Entry 6HIV (electron microscopy, 7.80 A resolution (low resolution: residue-level contacts below are approximate; hydrogen-bond / salt-bridge calls are withheld)); this record covers chains DD and CA of the 154 polymer chains in the assembly.

[Chain DD]
Protein: ms51
From: Trypanosoma brucei brucei
UniProt: Q385L8 (Q385L8_TRYB2); residues 1-812 here = UniProt positions 1-812
Chain sequence (812 residues; row label = number of the first residue in the row):
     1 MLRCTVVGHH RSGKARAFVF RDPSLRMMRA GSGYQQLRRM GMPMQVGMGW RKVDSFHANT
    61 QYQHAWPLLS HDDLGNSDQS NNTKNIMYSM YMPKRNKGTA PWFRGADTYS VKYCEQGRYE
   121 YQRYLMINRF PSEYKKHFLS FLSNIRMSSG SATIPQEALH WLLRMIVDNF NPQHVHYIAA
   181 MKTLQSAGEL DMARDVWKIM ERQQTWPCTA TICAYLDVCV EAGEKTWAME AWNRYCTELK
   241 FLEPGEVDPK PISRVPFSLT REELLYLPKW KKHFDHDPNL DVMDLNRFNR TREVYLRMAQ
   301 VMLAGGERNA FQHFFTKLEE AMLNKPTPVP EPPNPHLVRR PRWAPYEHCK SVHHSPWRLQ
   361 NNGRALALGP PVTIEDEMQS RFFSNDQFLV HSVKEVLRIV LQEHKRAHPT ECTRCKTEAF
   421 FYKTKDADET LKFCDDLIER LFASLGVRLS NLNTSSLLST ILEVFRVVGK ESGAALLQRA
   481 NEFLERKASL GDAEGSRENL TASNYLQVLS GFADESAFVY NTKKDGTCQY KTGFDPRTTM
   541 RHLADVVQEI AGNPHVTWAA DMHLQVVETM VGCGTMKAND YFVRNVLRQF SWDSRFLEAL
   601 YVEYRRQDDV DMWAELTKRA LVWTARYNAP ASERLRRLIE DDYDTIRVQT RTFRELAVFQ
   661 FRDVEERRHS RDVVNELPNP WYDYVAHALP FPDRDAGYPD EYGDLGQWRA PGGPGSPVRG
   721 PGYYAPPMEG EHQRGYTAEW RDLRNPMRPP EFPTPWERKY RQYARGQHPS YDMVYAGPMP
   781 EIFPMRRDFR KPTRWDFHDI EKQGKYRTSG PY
Not modelled in the structure: 1-9, 722-733
Sequence notes: conflict Pro371 (Ser in Q385L8), Ala599 (Val in Q385L8)

[Chain CA]
Molecule: 9s rRNA
From: Trypanosoma brucei brucei
Sequence (621 nucleotides; each row starts with the number of its first residue):
     1 UAAAUUAUGG UCAAUUGUUA GUAUUCAUAU UAAUUUUUUU AAAUGUUUUA UCAUUUUAUA
    61 AAGGUUUAUU UUUGAAAGAU UUUUUGUAUA AAAUUUUAGG AAUAGUUAAU AAUAAUUUAU
   121 AAUUUUGAUU AGAUUGUUUU GUUAAUGCUA UUAGAUGGGU GUGGAAAAAU AAAAAAAAUA
   181 AUUAAUAUAU AUCAAUAAUA AAUUAAAUUA AUCUAUUAGU CAGAAAUGGA UGCCAGCCGU
   241 UGCGGUAAUU UCUAUGCUUU UAAAUAUUAU ACAAUUAUCA UAUUAAAUUG UUAAGUGUUG
   301 AUUUAACCAA UAAAAAUAUA AAUAAUUUUU AUUUGUUUUU AAACACCAUU AGGUAUAUGC
   361 AAAUAUAAAA UUAUAGUAAU UAUAAAUUAU AUUAUAUUAU AUUUAUUCAU AUAAUUAAUA
   421 GGAUAAUAUU UGUAGUUUUU GAUACCAUGA UAAGGAUUAU AAAUUGAAAG UGUUAAUAUC
   481 AUAAUCAAAA UUUAUUAUUU AUAUUAAAUA UGUAUGUGUA GAUAAAAUAA GAAAUUAAAA
   541 AGGUAUUGUU GCCCACCAAU UUUUAUAAUA AAAAUAACGU GCAGUAAUUA AUAUAUUUAU
   601 AAAAAUAUAU UUUUUUUUUU U
Sequence notes: conflict U298 (C2839 in 343546), U473 (G3014 in 343546); expression tag (614-621)
Ion coordination: Mg2+ site 1 near A27 (its only coordinating residue here); Mg2+ site 2: A61, A155; Mg2+ site 3 near U65 (its only coordinating residue here); Mg2+ site 4 near A68 (its only coordinating residue here); Mg2+ site 5 near A76 (its only coordinating residue here); Mg2+ site 6: A224, A225; Mg2+ site 7: U281, A367; Mg2+ site 8 near U339 (its only coordinating residue here); Mg2+ site 9 near A385 (its only coordinating residue here); Mg2+ site 10: A386, U387; Mg2+ site 11 near A541 (its only coordinating residue here); Mg2+ site 12 near U563 (its only coordinating residue here); 4 more Mg2+ sites not listed
Ligand contacts:
  - spermidine (SPD), molecule 1: A27, U28, G239, A266, U267, U268
  - spermidine (SPD), molecule 2: A218, U259, U261, A262, A263, A264
  - spermidine (SPD), molecule 3: U398, A399, U457, U458, A459
  - spermidine (SPD), molecule 4: A452, A453, G454, G466, A467, A468, A469, G470
  - spermine (SPM): U66, U67, U95, U96, U97, U125, U126, G127, A128, U129

[Interface between chain DD and chain CA]
Residue-residue contacts - 92 pairs, chain DD then chain CA:
  His10(DD) with A23(CA); U24(CA); A370(CA); U371(CA)
  Arg11(DD) with U278(CA)
  Ser12(DD) with A369(CA); A370(CA); U371(CA)
  Gly13(DD) with A370(CA)
  Lys14(DD) with U24(CA); U25(CA); C272(CA); A369(CA)
  Ala15(DD) with C272(CA); A273(CA); A277(CA)
  Arg16(DD) with U24(CA); U25(CA)
  Ala17(DD) with A273(CA)
  Arg21(DD) with A273(CA); A274(CA)
  Pro23(DD) with A13(CA); A14(CA); U15(CA)
  Arg26(DD) with A145(CA); U146(CA)
  Met27(DD) with A13(CA)
  Arg29(DD) with U146(CA)
  Ala30(DD) with A145(CA); U146(CA)
  Gly33(DD) with U146(CA)
  Tyr34(DD) with G147(CA)
  Gln35(DD) with U146(CA)
  Arg38(DD) with U138(CA); U139(CA)
  Met44(DD) with U137(CA)
  Gln45(DD) with U138(CA)
  Val46(DD) with U137(CA); U138(CA)
  Gly47(DD) with U138(CA)
  Met48(DD) with U138(CA)
  Gly49(DD) with U138(CA); U139(CA)
  Trp50(DD) with U138(CA); U139(CA)
  Lys52(DD) with U138(CA)
  Phe56(DD) with A195(CA)
  His57(DD) with A195(CA)
  Gly75(DD) with U199(CA)
  Arg95(DD) with C12(CA); A13(CA); A14(CA)
  Lys97(DD) with A32(CA); U142(CA)
  Ala100(DD) with C12(CA)
  Asp107(DD) with U11(CA)
  Thr108(DD) with U11(CA)
  Tyr109(DD) with U11(CA)
  Ser110(DD) with G10(CA); U11(CA)
  Lys112(DD) with G10(CA)
  Lys136(DD) with G86(CA); U87(CA); A88(CA)
  Leu139(DD) with G86(CA)
  Ser140(DD) with G86(CA)
  Ser143(DD) with U85(CA); G86(CA)
  Ser149(DD) with A79(CA)
  Gly150(DD) with U80(CA)
  Ser151(DD) with A79(CA); U80(CA)
  Ala152(DD) with A79(CA)
  Arg339(DD) with U84(CA); U85(CA)
  Arg342(DD) with U85(CA); G86(CA)
  Lys350(DD) with U82(CA)
  Gln707(DD) with U11(CA)
  Trp708(DD) with C12(CA)
  Arg709(DD) with G10(CA)
  Ala710(DD) with G10(CA)
  Gly713(DD) with G10(CA)
  Pro714(DD) with G10(CA)
  Tyr763(DD) with U6(CA)
  Ala764(DD) with U6(CA)
  Ser770(DD) with A7(CA)
  Asp772(DD) with A7(CA)
  Met773(DD) with A7(CA); U8(CA)
  Lys805(DD) with U258(CA); U259(CA)
Interface residues without a listed pair, chain DD (69 interface residues in all): Phe18, Ser24, Gln36, Pro43, Asn96, Pro101, Asn628, Gly766, Tyr806
Interface residues without a listed pair, chain CA (48 interface residues in all): U5, U31, U81, G141, U143, A144, A271, C279

[Overview]
Chain DD and chain CA form an interface of 69 and 48 residues respectively. Ligands of chain CA: 4 copies of
spermidine and spermine. A61(CA) and A155(CA) form the Mg2+ site 2. A224(CA) and A225(CA) coordinate Mg2+ site
6.
Here chain DD is ms51 and chain CA is 9s rRNA, both from Trypanosoma brucei brucei. Entry 6HIV (Cryo-EM
structure of the Trypanosoma brucei mitochondrial ribosome - This entry contains the complete mitoribosome)
was determined by electron microscopy, deposited together with 6HIW, 6HIX, 6HIY and 6HIZ.
